8HIG - chains B and D of the 4 polymer chains in the assembly; structure by X-ray diffraction, 2.33 A resolution.

# Chain B
Molecule: DNA-binding response OmpR family regulator
Organism: Saccharopolyspora erythraea NRRL 2338
Reference sequence: A4FQD5 (A4FQD5_SACEN); residues 1-256 here = UniProt positions 1-256
Amino-acid sequence (256 residues; row label = number of the first residue in the row):
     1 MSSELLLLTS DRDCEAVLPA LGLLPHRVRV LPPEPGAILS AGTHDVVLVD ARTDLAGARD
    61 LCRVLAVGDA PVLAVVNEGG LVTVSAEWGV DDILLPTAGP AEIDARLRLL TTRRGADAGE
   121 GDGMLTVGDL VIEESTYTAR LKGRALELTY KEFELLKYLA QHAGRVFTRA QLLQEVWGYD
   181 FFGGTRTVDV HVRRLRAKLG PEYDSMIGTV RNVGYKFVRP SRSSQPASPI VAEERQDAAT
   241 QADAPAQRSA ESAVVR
Disordered / not traced: 1-126, 143-144, 182-183, 221-256

# Chain D
Molecule: 20-nt DNA strand
Sequence (20 nucleotides; row label = number of the first residue in the row):
     1 ACGTAACATC GCGGTAACAC

# Interface between chain B and chain D
Pairs across the interface - 17 pairs, chain B then chain D:
  Thr-149(B) / DC2(D)  hydrogen bond to the phosphate
  Tyr-150(B) / DC2(D)  phosphate contact
  Lys-151(B) / DC2(D)  hydrogen bond to the phosphate
  Lys-151(B) / DG3(D)  salt bridge to the phosphate
  Trp-177(B) / DG3(D)  hydrogen bond to the phosphate
  Phe-181(B) / DG3(D)  phosphate contact
  Phe-181(B) / DT4(D)  phosphate contact
  Thr-185(B) / DT4(D)  phosphate contact
  Arg-186(B) / DA6(D)  base contact
  Thr-187(B) / DG3(D)  hydrogen bond to the phosphate
  Thr-187(B) / DT4(D)  base contact
  Val-190(B) / DT4(D)  base contact
  His-191(B) / DC2(D)  sugar contact
  His-191(B) / DG3(D)  phosphate contact
  Arg-194(B) / DC2(D)  base contact
  Arg-194(B) / DG3(D)  hydrogen bond to the base
  Arg-211(B) / DG11(D)  phosphate contact
Interface residues without a listed pair, chain D (8 interface residues in all): DA1, DA5, DC7

# Overview
The interface between chain B and chain D involves 12 residues on one side and 8 on the other, with 5 hydrogen
bonds and 1 salt bridge. Polar contacts include Arg-194(B)/DG3(D), Thr-149(B)/DC2(D) and Lys-151(B)/DC2(D).
Chain B is DNA-binding response OmpR family regulator (Saccharopolyspora erythraea NRRL 2338) and chain D is a
20-nt DNA strand; the structure, Co-crystal structure of C-terminal DNA binding domain of Saccharopolyspora
erythraea GlnR in complex with its cognate ..., was determined by X-ray diffraction.
